Entry 4UNY (X-ray diffraction, 2.90 A resolution); this record covers chains A and D of the 6 polymer chains in the assembly.

[Chain A]
Molecule: Hay subunit of haemagglutinin
From: Influenza A virus (A/CANINE/COLORADO/17864/2006(H3N8))
UniProtKB: Q82847 (Q82847_9INFA); residues 2-329 here correspond to UniProt positions 17-344 (UniProt number = residue number + 15)
Chain sequence (330 residues; each row starts with the number of its first residue; numbering starts at 0):
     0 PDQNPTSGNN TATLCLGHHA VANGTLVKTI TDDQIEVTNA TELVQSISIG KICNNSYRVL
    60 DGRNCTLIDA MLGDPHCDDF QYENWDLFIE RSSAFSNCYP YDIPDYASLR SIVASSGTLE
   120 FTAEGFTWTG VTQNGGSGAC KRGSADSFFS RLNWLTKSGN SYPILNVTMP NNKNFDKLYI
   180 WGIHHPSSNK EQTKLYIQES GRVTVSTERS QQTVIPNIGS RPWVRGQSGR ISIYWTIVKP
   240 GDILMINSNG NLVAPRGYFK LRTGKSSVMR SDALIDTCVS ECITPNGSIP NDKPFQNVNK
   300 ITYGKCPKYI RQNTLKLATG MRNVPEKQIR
Not modelled in the structure: 0-8, 326-329
Construct notes: expression tag (0-1)
Disulfides: C52-C277, C64-C76, C97-C139, C281-C305
Glycans and other covalent adducts: N-acetylglucosamine (NAG) linked to N38, N63, N285; glycan linked to N165
What the authors report for this chain:
  - binding site for beta-D-galactopyranose: Q226
  - specificity-determining residues: W222

[Chain D]
Molecule: H3 haemagglutinin HA2 chain
From: Influenza A virus (A/CANINE/COLORADO/17864/2006(H3N8))
Chain sequence (173 residues; numbered 1 to 173; the number before each row is that of its first residue):
     1 GIFGAIAGFI ENGWEGMVDG WYGFRYQNSE GTGQAADLKS TQAAIDQING KLNRVIERTN
    61 EKFHQIEKEF SEVEGRIQDL EKYVEDTKID LWSYNAELLV ALENQHTIDL TDAEMNKLFE
   121 KTRRQLRENA EDMGGGCFKI YHKCDNACIG SIRNGTYDHY IYRDEALNNR FQI
Not modelled in the structure: 173
Disulfides: C144-C148
Glycans and other covalent adducts: glycan linked to N154
What the authors report for this chain:
  - post-translational modification sites: N154 (proposed by the authors, not directly observed)

[Chain A / chain D interface]
Residue-residue contacts - 10 pairs, chain A then chain D:
  S107(A) - E74(D)
  S107(A) - G75(D)
  S107(A) - R76(D)  hydrogen bond (side chain-backbone)
  S110(A) - D79(D)  hydrogen bond
  I111(A) - V73(D)  hydrophobic
  I111(A) - E74(D)
  I111(A) - G75(D)
  I236(A) - V73(D)
  K238(A) - S71(D)  hydrogen bond (side chain-backbone)
  K238(A) - E72(D)
Interface residues without a listed pair, chain A (7 interface residues in all): A106, K307
Interface residues without a listed pair, chain D (8 interface residues in all): D90

[Overview]
7 residues of chain A and 8 residues of chain D are in contact; the contacts include 3 hydrogen bonds. Polar
pairs include S107(A)-R76(D), S110(A)-D79(D) and K238(A)-S71(D). N-acetylglucosamine is covalently linked to
N38(A), N63(A) and N285(A). From the paper: a binding site for beta-D-galactopyranose at Q226(A); the
specificity determinant W222(A).
Here chain A is Hay subunit of haemagglutinin and chain D is H3 haemagglutinin HA2 chain, both from Influenza
A virus (A/CANINE/COLORADO/17864/2006(H3N8)). Entry 4UNY (Structure of the A_Equine_Newmarket_2_93 H3
haemagglutinin in complex with 6SO4-3SLN) was determined by X-ray diffraction together with 4UNW, 4UNX, 4UNZ,
4UO0, 4UO1, 4UO2 and 8 further entries from the same study.
